7QYP - chains A and B; structure by X-ray diffraction, 1.66 A resolution.

# Chain A (and B)
Molecule: BNR/Asp-box repeat protein
Organism: Tannerella forsythia
Notes: chain B of this document is another copy of the same molecule, construct and numbering; everything in this record applies to it too
UniProtKB: G8UIQ1 (G8UIQ1_TANFA); residues 34-552 here correspond to UniProt positions 21-539 (UniProt number = residue number - 13)
Chain sequence (519 residues; each row starts with the number of its first residue):
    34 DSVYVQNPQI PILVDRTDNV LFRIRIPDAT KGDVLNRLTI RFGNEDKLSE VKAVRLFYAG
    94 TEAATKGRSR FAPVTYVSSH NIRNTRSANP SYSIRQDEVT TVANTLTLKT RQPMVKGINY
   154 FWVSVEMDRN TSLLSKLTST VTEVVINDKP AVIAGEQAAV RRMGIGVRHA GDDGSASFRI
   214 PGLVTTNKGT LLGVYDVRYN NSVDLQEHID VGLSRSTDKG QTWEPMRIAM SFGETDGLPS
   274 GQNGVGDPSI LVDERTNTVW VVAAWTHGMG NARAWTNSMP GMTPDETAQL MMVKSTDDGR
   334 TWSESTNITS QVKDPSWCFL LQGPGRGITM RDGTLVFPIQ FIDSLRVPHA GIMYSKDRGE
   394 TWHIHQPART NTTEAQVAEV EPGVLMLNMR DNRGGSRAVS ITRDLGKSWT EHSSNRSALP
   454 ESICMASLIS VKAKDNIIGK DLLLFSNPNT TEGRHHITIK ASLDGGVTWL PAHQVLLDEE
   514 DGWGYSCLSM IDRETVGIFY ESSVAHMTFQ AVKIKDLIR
From the paper describing this entry:
  - catalytic residues: Asp-237, Glu-407, Tyr-518 (proposed by the authors, not directly observed)
  - self-association interface (contacts with another copy of this molecule); pairs are residue here / residue on that copy: Lys-64/Asp-318 (salt bridge)
  - mutagenesis - D237A, D237E, D237N, D237Q, D237S, A307Y, N425W: abolished catalytic activity
  - mutagenesis - D237A (304.8 +/- 91.5 uM): unchanged binding to 3-SL
  - mutagenesis - D237A (133.5 +/- 48.3 uM): unchanged binding to 6-SL
  - mutagenesis - S235Y, V236Q, V236Y, R306A, I456Y: decreased catalytic activity
  - specificity-determining residues: Ser-235, Val-236, Arg-306

# Chain A / chain B interface
Pairs across the interface (92):
  Lys-64(A) / Asp-318(B)  salt bridge
  Tyr-91(A) / Gly-270(B)
  Tyr-91(A) / Leu-271(B)
  Tyr-91(A) / Pro-272(B)
  Ala-92(A) / Pro-272(B)
  Ala-92(A) / Gln-275(B)  hydrogen bond (backbone-side chain)
  Gly-93(A) / Pro-272(B)
  Gly-93(A) / Gln-275(B)
  Thr-94(A) / Gln-275(B)  hydrogen bond (backbone-side chain)
  Thr-94(A) / Gly-301(B)
  Thr-94(A) / Met-302(B)
  Thr-94(A) / Gly-303(B)
  Glu-95(A) / Met-302(B)
  Glu-95(A) / Gly-303(B)
  Ala-96(A) / Met-302(B)
  Ala-96(A) / Gly-303(B)
  Ala-96(A) / Ala-305(B)  hydrophobic
  Ala-96(A) / Asn-310(B)
  Ala-97(A) / Asn-310(B)
  Ala-97(A) / Met-312(B)  hydrophobic
  Thr-98(A) / Thr-309(B)
  Thr-98(A) / Asn-310(B)  hydrogen bond
  Lys-99(A) / Ala-305(B)
  Pro-106(A) / Gln-275(B)
  Pro-106(A) / Gly-303(B)
  Pro-106(A) / Asn-304(B)
  Val-107(A) / Asn-304(B)
  Ile-115(A) / Arg-116(B)
  Arg-116(A) / Ile-115(B)
  Arg-116(A) / Arg-116(B)
  Arg-116(A) / Gly-207(B)
  Asn-122(A) / Asn-233(B)
  Ser-124(A) / Asn-233(B)  hydrogen bond
  Ser-124(A) / His-241(B)
  Ser-124(A) / Pro-272(B)
  Ser-124(A) / Ser-273(B)
  Ser-124(A) / Gly-274(B)  hydrogen bond (backbone-backbone)
  Tyr-125(A) / Asn-233(B)  hydrogen bond
  Tyr-125(A) / Asn-234(B)
  Tyr-125(A) / Glu-240(B)  hydrogen bond
  Tyr-125(A) / Pro-272(B)
  Tyr-125(A) / Asn-304(B)
  Ile-127(A) / Glu-267(B)
  Ile-127(A) / Gly-270(B)
  Ile-127(A) / Leu-271(B)
  Ile-127(A) / Pro-272(B)
  Gln-145(A) / Asp-269(B)  hydrogen bond (side chain-backbone)
  Gln-145(A) / Gly-270(B)
  Val-148(A) / Asp-318(B)
  Asn-233(A) / Asn-122(B)  hydrogen bond
  Asn-233(A) / Ser-124(B)  hydrogen bond
  Asn-233(A) / Tyr-125(B)  hydrogen bond
  Asn-234(A) / Tyr-125(B)
  Glu-240(A) / Tyr-125(B)  hydrogen bond
  His-241(A) / Ser-124(B)
  Glu-267(A) / Ile-127(B)
  Asp-269(A) / Gln-145(B)  hydrogen bond (backbone-side chain)
  Gly-270(A) / Tyr-91(B)
  Gly-270(A) / Ile-127(B)
  Gly-270(A) / Gln-145(B)
  Leu-271(A) / Tyr-91(B)  hydrophobic
  Leu-271(A) / Ile-127(B)
  Pro-272(A) / Tyr-91(B)
  Pro-272(A) / Ala-92(B)
  Pro-272(A) / Gly-93(B)
  Pro-272(A) / Ser-124(B)
  Pro-272(A) / Tyr-125(B)
  Pro-272(A) / Ile-127(B)
  Ser-273(A) / Ser-124(B)
  Gly-274(A) / Ser-124(B)  hydrogen bond (backbone-backbone)
  Gln-275(A) / Ala-92(B)  hydrogen bond (side chain-backbone)
  Gln-275(A) / Gly-93(B)
  Gln-275(A) / Thr-94(B)  hydrogen bond (side chain-backbone)
  Gln-275(A) / Pro-106(B)
  Gly-301(A) / Thr-94(B)
  Met-302(A) / Thr-94(B)
  Met-302(A) / Glu-95(B)
  Met-302(A) / Ala-96(B)
  Gly-303(A) / Thr-94(B)
  Gly-303(A) / Glu-95(B)
  Gly-303(A) / Ala-96(B)
  Gly-303(A) / Pro-106(B)
  Asn-304(A) / Pro-106(B)
  Asn-304(A) / Val-107(B)
  Ala-305(A) / Ala-96(B)  hydrophobic
  Ala-305(A) / Lys-99(B)
  Asn-310(A) / Ala-96(B)
  Asn-310(A) / Ala-97(B)  hydrogen bond (side chain-backbone)
  Asn-310(A) / Thr-98(B)  hydrogen bond (side chain-backbone)
  Met-312(A) / Ala-97(B)  hydrophobic
  Asp-318(A) / Lys-64(B)  salt bridge
  Asp-318(A) / Val-148(B)
Also at the interface, not in a pair above, chain A (42 interface residues in all): Pro-123, Ser-126
Also at the interface, not in a pair above, chain B (44 interface residues in all): Pro-123, Ser-126

# Summary
42 residues of chain A and 44 residues of chain B are in contact; the contacts include 18 hydrogen bonds and 2
salt bridges. Polar contacts include Lys-64(A)/Asp-318(B), Ala-92(A)/Gln-275(B) and Thr-94(A)/Gln-275(B). From
the paper: catalytic residues Asp-237(A), Glu-407(A) and Tyr-518(A); D237A, D237E and D237N of chain A, among
others, abolish catalytic activity; 12 substitutions were tested in all.
Chain A and chain B are both BNR/Asp-box repeat protein (Tannerella forsythia); the structure, The structure
of T. forsythia NanH, was determined by X-ray diffraction together with 7QY8, 7QY9, 7QYJ and 7QZ3 from the
same study.
